PDB entry 8F5P | electron microscopy, 3.40 A resolution | chains C and F of the 6 polymer chains in the assembly

[Chain C]
Protein: Intraflagellar transport protein 122 homolog
Organism: Leishmania tarentolae
Reference sequence: A0A640KU89 (A0A640KU89_LEITA); residue numbers follow UniProt; this construct covers 1-1292
Amino-acid sequence (1292 residues; numbered 1 to 1292; the number before each row is that of its first residue):
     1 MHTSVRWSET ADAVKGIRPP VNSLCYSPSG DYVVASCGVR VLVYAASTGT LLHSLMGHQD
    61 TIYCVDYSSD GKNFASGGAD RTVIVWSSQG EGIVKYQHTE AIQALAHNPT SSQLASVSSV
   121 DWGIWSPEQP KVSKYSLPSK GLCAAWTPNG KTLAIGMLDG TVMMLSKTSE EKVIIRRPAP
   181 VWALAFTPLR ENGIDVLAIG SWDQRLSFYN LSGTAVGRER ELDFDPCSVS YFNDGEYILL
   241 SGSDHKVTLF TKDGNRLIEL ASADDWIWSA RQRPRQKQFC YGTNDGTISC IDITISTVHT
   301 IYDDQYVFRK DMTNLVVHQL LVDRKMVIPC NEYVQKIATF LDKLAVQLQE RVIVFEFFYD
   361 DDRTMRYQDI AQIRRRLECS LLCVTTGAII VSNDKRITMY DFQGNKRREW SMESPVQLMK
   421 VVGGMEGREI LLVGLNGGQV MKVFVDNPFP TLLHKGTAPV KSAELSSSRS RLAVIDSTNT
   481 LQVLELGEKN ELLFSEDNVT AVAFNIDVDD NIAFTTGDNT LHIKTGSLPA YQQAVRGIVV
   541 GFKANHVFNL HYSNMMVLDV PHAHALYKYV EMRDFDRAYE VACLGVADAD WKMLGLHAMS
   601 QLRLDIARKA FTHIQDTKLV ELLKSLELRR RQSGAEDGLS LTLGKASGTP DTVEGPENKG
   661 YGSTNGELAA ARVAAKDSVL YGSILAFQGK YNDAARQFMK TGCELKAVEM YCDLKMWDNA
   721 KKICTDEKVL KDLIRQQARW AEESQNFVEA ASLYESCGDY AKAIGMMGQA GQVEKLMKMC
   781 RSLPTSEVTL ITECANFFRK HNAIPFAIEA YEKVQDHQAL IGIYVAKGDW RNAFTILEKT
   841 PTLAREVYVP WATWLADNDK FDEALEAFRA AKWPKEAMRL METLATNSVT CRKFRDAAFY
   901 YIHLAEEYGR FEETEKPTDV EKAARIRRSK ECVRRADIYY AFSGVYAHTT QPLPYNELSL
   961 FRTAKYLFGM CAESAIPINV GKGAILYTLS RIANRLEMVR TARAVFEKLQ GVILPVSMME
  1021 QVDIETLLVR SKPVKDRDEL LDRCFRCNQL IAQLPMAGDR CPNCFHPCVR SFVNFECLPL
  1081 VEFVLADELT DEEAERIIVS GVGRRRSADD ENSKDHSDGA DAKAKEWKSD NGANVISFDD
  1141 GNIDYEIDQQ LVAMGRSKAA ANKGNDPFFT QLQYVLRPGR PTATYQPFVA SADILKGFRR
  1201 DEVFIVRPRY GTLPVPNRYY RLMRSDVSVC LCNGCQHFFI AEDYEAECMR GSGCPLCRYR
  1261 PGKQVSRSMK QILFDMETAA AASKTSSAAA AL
Not modelled in the structure: 633-675, 1102-1164, 1283-1292
Metal / ion sites: Zn2+ site 1: C1044, C1047, C1061, C1064; Zn2+ site 2: C1232, C1235, C1254, C1257

[Chain F]
Protein: WD_REPEATS_REGION domain-containing protein
Organism: Leishmania tarentolae
Reference sequence: A0A640KHB7 (A0A640KHB7_LEITA); residue numbers follow UniProt; this construct covers 1-1376
Amino-acid sequence (1376 residues; row label = number of the first residue in the row):
     1 MVLTQQFVIS NADLGRGHVV EALHPSSPLI ALAGSKGRVL ILNKTGKVEH QLPMQNVVAM
    61 EWECSTDTLA IITSSSSDVH LYTHRTRQTD TIDTKLKDLC FVCWSQSQPL FAIGSKSGQF
   121 VLYNRRTLRL VPVADTHKQR LISGMWVPAQ DSRLLIISED PSLSISDAEG KVLTTIPLPS
   181 VPKSVCVSGM ANSPKSSSFA AVNLDNTLLI VDLRSYATAA GQFNSALGQI TCLTAGINGE
   241 FLAGFASGTV ALLDLAGSEV RLRGSLRLLK NAVEMVNFGE GSGVVAAVAD NRVGLLRITE
   301 DGIAPTGDEA SLESERGVPD LLAWSRDGQQ LFVGTNQGNV TVFTLKVLNV SASYGTLVFS
   361 FTSNRTIGVK NLQDNRVVCT VPVNSDPAFI SAGMAMLAAG VNNQVSYYEY FIPNSLPYPM
   421 VDPAKNVSQS SQQAHSVFLR TVEYPSPVTD LKVNSNLAAV VYDGRVQLSP IRDTPEAAAP
   481 VYFPESGDTR LVSIALSEVF FLYATTSRVS VYALHNLQQV ATFTCNTGLK RAFANPACTR
   541 VAYVDDSSEL FNVNLVTEVA NKAEGYDPDQ KMVLWDQAEA TVFITYDSEK CATFVNTPHS
   601 RHGATCESVL VKDSSEDNLY TPLPPGYTPV TLFRGTVVCQ TPNGTLETVP LQTHNNIFLR
   661 TPNAEAFYNN FSLNRLRWSS NNITSPQEAE DLAVKSLHML DVELAIRVYR QLSQPSLVLC
   721 LEKIRHIHEK NLLLGHVSMI MGYMKDAQNF FLRSSQPLRA LEMRRDMMQW ERALTLAEQL
   781 APEEVPIISR DYAQHLEYRG VYAKALEMYQ KGLRQLPTGH ASTELSVTVQ EVERHNEQCR
   841 QGAARSQIRI GNIADAMKTV KESSEVSFVK ECAKLCEENQ KHEEAAQLYE KAGDIERAAT
   901 IYIERCKNLK AAERLLPFIK SRNIIGIYAR GKEAEGAFVE AEKAFAQAED WDNAVRLRIE
   961 KLNDLHGAYV IVRQTRSANA AALVAKKCTA QKEYGTAVEF LVLAKSLDEA FELAKTHDCM
  1021 FNFESALLNQ VQLKDGIAPL SNQADFTMIA EYYDNDGKAG QAGMYYHISG HYAKALNKYL
  1081 ESGQPEDIEK AVEVVGKAHS DSLTNKFIDY LMGETDGEPK DPSYIFKLYL AMGSYEKAAK
  1141 TSVIISAKEQ EIGNYKSAHK TLVEAYRILQ QRNMHVSNDL RRALMLLHSY IIVKDLLKIM
  1201 KDDDTACRML LRVSRNIQKF PKHITTIVTT TVLQCLKSNF KKSAFEYACY LIQNEKHRAE
  1261 MTEKSRKKIE GIVRRHSKDD AVDPVEPMLP CPYCDAPVAE TELDCGACKN TIPFCIVTGK
  1321 HIVKSDYTST PCCGFPAIYS ALMTRLSGTL TCPMCEATID ISNVNRETNP ELKALL
Not modelled in the structure: 413-433, 992-1376

[Chain C / chain F interface]
Pairs across the interface (62):
  D919(C) - T823(F)  hydrogen bond
  D919(C) - V827(F)
  V920(C) - V827(F)  hydrophobic
  A923(C) - V827(F)  hydrophobic
  I926(C) - T823(F)
  I926(C) - E824(F)
  A972(C) - S755(F)
  S974(C) - Q756(F)  hydrogen bond (backbone-side chain)
  A975(C) - Q756(F)
  A975(C) - R759(F)
  I976(C) - H726(F)
  I976(C) - Q756(F)
  P977(C) - H726(F)  hydrogen bond (backbone-side chain)
  I978(C) - K723(F)
  I978(C) - R725(F)
  I978(C) - H726(F)
  N979(C) - R725(F)  hydrogen bond
  N979(C) - H726(F)
  V980(C) - H726(F)
  G981(C) - H726(F)
  G981(C) - H728(F)
  K982(C) - H728(F)
  G983(C) - H728(F)  hydrogen bond (backbone-side chain)
  A984(C) - H728(F)
  Q1010(C) - T557(F)
  Q1010(C) - K730(F)  hydrogen bond (backbone-side chain)
  G1011(C) - E729(F)
  G1011(C) - K730(F)  hydrogen bond (backbone-backbone)
  V1012(C) - H728(F)
  V1012(C) - E729(F)
  V1012(C) - K730(F)
  I1013(C) - H599(F)
  I1013(C) - L700(F)
  I1013(C) - H728(F)  hydrogen bond (backbone-backbone)
  I1013(C) - L733(F)  hydrophobic
  E1020(C) - A580(F)
  D1023(C) - R540(F)  salt bridge
  D1023(C) - V556(F)
  I1024(C) - F500(F)
  T1026(C) - V556(F)
  L1027(C) - F500(F)  hydrophobic
  L1027(C) - V520(F)
  L1027(C) - A521(F)  hydrophobic
  L1027(C) - T539(F)
  L1027(C) - V556(F)  hydrophobic
  L1028(C) - V499(F)  hydrophobic
  L1028(C) - F500(F)  hydrophobic
  L1028(C) - A513(F)  hydrophobic
  R1030(C) - V520(F)
  R1030(C) - L555(F)
  R1030(C) - V556(F)  hydrogen bond (side chain-backbone)
  R1030(C) - E558(F)  salt bridge
  S1031(C) - H515(F)  hydrogen bond
  S1031(C) - V520(F)
  L1085(C) - H820(F)
  A1086(C) - H820(F)
  D1087(C) - G819(F)
  D1087(C) - H820(F)  salt bridge
  D1087(C) - A821(F)  hydrogen bond (side chain-backbone)
  P1214(C) - T823(F)
  P1216(C) - H820(F)
  P1216(C) - S822(F)
Also at the interface, not in a pair above, chain C (37 interface residues in all): K922, K930, V1084, V1215
Also at the interface, not in a pair above, chain F (36 interface residues in all): A537, C538, I727, S826

[In short]
The interface between chain C and chain F involves 37 residues on one side and 36 on the other, with 11
hydrogen bonds and 3 salt bridges. Polar pairs include D1023(C)-R540(F), R1030(C)-E558(F) and
D1087(C)-H820(F). C1044(C), C1047(C), C1061(C) and C1064(C) coordinate Zn2+ site 1.
Chain C is Intraflagellar transport protein 122 homolog and chain F is WD_REPEATS_REGION domain-containing
protein, both from Leishmania tarentolae; the structure, Structure of Leishmania tarentolae IFT-A (state 2),
was determined by electron microscopy (same publication as 8F5O).
